6K1P - chains H and I of the 11 polymer chains in the assembly; structure by electron microscopy, 3.87 A resolution.

# Chain H
Molecule: Histone H2B 1.1
Source organism: Xenopus laevis
Reference sequence: P02281 (H2B11_XENLA); residues 1-122 here correspond to UniProt positions 5-126 (UniProt number = residue number + 4)
Sequence (122 residues; each row starts with the number of its first residue):
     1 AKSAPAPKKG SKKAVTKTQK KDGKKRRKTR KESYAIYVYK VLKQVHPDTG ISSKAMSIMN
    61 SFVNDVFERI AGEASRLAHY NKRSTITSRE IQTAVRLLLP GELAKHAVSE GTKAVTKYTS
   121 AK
Unresolved in the structure: 1-28, 122
Differences from the reference sequence: conflict Thr29 (Ser33 in P02281)
Swiss-Prot annotation at these positions:
  - modified residue: Lys2 (N6-acetyllysine), Lys9 (N6-acetyllysine), Ser11 (Phosphoserine), Lys12 (N6-acetyllysine), Lys17 (N6-acetyllysine)
  - glycosylation: Ser109 (O-linked (GlcNAc) serine)
  - cross-link: Lys117 (Glycyl lysine isopeptide (Lys-Gly) (interchain with G-Cter in ubiquitin))

# Chain I
Molecule: 167-nt DNA strand
Source organism: Escherichia coli K-12
Sequence (167 nucleotides; each row starts with the number of its first residue):
     1 CTCGAGAATC CCGGTGCCGA GGCCGCTCAA TTGGTCGTAG ACAGCTCTAG CACCGCTTAA
    61 ACGCACGTAC GCGCTGTCCC CCGCGTTTTA ACCGCCAAGG GGATTACTCC CTAGTCTCCA
   121 GGCACGTGTC AGATATATAC ATCCGATAGC TTGTCGAGAA GTACTAG
Unresolved in the structure: 1, 148-167

# How chain H and chain I interact
Residue-residue contacts (15):
  Thr29(H) - DT104(I)  hydrogen bond to the phosphate
  Arg30(H) - DC28(I)  sugar contact
  Arg30(H) - DA29(I)  salt bridge to the phosphate
  Tyr39(H) - DG21(I)  phosphate contact
  Tyr39(H) - DG22(I)  phosphate contact
  Gly50(H) - DG21(I)  phosphate contact
  Ile51(H) - DA20(I)  sugar contact
  Ile51(H) - DG21(I)  hydrogen bond to the phosphate
  Ser52(H) - DA20(I)  phosphate contact
  Ser53(H) - DA20(I)  hydrogen bond to the phosphate
  Arg83(H) - DG40(I)  phosphate contact
  Arg83(H) - DA41(I)  salt bridge to the phosphate
  Ser84(H) - DA39(I)  hydrogen bond to the phosphate
  Ser84(H) - DG40(I)  hydrogen bond to the phosphate
  Thr85(H) - DG40(I)  hydrogen bond to the phosphate

# Overview
Chain H and chain I form an interface of 10 and 9 residues respectively, with 6 hydrogen bonds and 2 salt
bridges. Polar pairs include Thr29(H)-DT104(I), Ile51(H)-DG21(I) and Ser53(H)-DA20(I).
Chain H is Histone H2B 1.1 (Xenopus laevis) and chain I is a 167-nt DNA strand (Escherichia coli K-12); the
structure, The complex of ISWI-nucleosome in the ADP.BeF-bound state, was determined by electron microscopy
(same publication as 6JYL and 6IRO).
